PDB entry 5DNN | X-ray diffraction, 2.80 A resolution | chains D and I of the 10 polymer chains in the assembly

Chain D:
Protein: Histone H2B 1.1
Organism: Xenopus laevis
UniProtKB: P02281 (H2B11_XENLA); residues -2 to 122 here correspond to UniProt positions 2-126 (UniProt number = residue number + 4)
Chain sequence (125 residues; row label = number of the first residue in the row; numbers below 1 keep their minus sign (Pro-2 is residue -2)):
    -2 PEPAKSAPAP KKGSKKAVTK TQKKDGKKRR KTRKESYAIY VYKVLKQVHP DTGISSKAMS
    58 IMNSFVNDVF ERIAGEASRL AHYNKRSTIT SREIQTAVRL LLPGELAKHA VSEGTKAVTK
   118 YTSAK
Disordered / not traced: -2 to 27
Differences from the reference sequence: variant Thr29 (Ser33 in P02281)
Curated features (UniProtKB/Swiss-Prot):
  - modified residue: Lys2 (N6-acetyllysine), Lys9 (N6-acetyllysine), Ser11 (Phosphoserine), Lys12 (N6-acetyllysine), Lys17 (N6-acetyllysine)
  - glycosylation: Ser109 (O-linked (GlcNAc) serine)
  - cross-link: Lys117 (Glycyl lysine isopeptide (Lys-Gly) (interchain with G-Cter in ubiquitin))
Metal / ion sites: Mg2+: Val45 (shared with 1 residue of chain E)

Chain I:
Molecule: 145-nt DNA strand
Sequence (145 nucleotides; numbered -72 to 72; the number before each row is that of its first residue; numbers below 1 keep their minus sign (DA-72 is residue -72)):
   -72 ATCAATATCC ACCTGCAGAT ACTACCAAAA GTGTATTTGG AAACTGCTCC ATCAAAAGGC
   -12 ATGTTCAGCT GAATCAGCTG AACATGCCTT TTGATGGAGC AGTTTCCAAA TACACTTTTG
    48 GTAGTATCTG CAGGTGGATA TTGAT

Chain D / chain I interface:
Contacting residue pairs (11):
  Lys28(D) - DG29(I)  sugar contact
  Thr29(D) - DG29(I)  phosphate contact
  Arg30(D) - DA-45(I)  sugar contact
  Ile51(D) - DT-53(I)  phosphate contact
  Ser53(D) - DA-54(I)  hydrogen bond to the phosphate
  Arg83(D) - DG-33(I)  salt bridge to the phosphate
  Arg83(D) - DA-32(I)  salt bridge to the phosphate
  Ser84(D) - DG-34(I)  sugar contact
  Ser84(D) - DG-33(I)  hydrogen bond to the phosphate
  Thr85(D) - DG-34(I)  hydrogen bond to the phosphate
  Thr85(D) - DG-33(I)  hydrogen bond to the phosphate
Also at the interface, not in a pair above, chain D (13 interface residues in all): Glu32, Tyr39, Gly50, Ser52, Lys82
Also at the interface, not in a pair above, chain I (8 interface residues in all): DA-44

Overview:
The interface between chain D and chain I involves 13 residues on one side and 8 on the other, with 4 hydrogen
bonds and 2 salt bridges. Polar pairs include Ser53(D)-DA-54(I), Ser84(D)-DG-33(I) and Thr85(D)-DG-34(I).
Here chain D is Histone H2B 1.1 (Xenopus laevis) and chain I is a 145-nt DNA strand. Entry 5DNN (Nucleosome
core particle containing adducts of gold(I)-triethylphosphane and ruthenium(II)-toluene PTA complexes) was
determined by X-ray diffraction (same publication as 5DNM).
